Entry 5O3M (X-ray diffraction, 2.23 A resolution); this record covers chains C and F of the 6 polymer chains in the assembly.

# Chain C (and F)
Protein: Protocatechuate decarboxylase
Source organism: Klebsiella pneumoniae
Notes: chain F of this document is another copy of the same molecule, construct and numbering; everything in this record applies to it too
UniProt: B9A9M6 (B9A9M6_KLEPN); numbering as in UniProt (aligned over 1-502)
Amino-acid sequence (522 residues; row label = number of the first residue in the row; numbers below 1 keep their minus sign (Met-19 is residue -19)):
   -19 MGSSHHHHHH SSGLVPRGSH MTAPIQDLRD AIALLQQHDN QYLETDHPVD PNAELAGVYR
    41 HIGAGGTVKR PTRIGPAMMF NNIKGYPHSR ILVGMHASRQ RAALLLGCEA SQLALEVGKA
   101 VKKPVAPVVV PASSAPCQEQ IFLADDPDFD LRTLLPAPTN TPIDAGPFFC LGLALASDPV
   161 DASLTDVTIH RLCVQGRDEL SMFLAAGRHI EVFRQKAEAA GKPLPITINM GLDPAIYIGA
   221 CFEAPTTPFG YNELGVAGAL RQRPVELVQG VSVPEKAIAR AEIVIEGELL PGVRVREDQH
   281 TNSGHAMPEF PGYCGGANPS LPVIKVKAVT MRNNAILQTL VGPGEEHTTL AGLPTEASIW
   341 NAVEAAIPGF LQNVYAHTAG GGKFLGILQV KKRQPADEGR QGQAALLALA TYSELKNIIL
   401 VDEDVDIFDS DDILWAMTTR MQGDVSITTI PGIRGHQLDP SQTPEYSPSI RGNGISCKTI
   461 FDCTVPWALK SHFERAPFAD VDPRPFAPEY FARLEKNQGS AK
Disordered / not traced: -19 to 3, 493-502 (chain F: -19 to 4, 493-502)
Construct notes: initiating methionine (-19); expression tag (-18 to 0)
Small-molecule neighbours:
  - pentane-1,5-diol (9JE), molecule 1: Pro107, Val108, Val109, Phe229, Tyr231, Leu247, Lys256
  - pentane-1,5-diol (9JE), molecule 2: Cys150, Ile169, Arg171, Cys221, Leu320, His327, Leu330, Ala331
  - pentane-1,5-diol (9JE), molecule 3: Asp402, Glu403, Asp404, Arg420, Val465, Lys470

# How chain C and chain F interact
Residue-residue contacts - 183 pairs, chain C then chain F:
  Leu23(C) - Ala487(F)  hydrophobic
  Leu23(C) - Tyr490(F)  hydrophobic
  Thr25(C) - Phe486(F)  hydrogen bond (side chain-backbone)
  His27(C) - Pro485(F)
  His27(C) - Phe486(F)
  Pro28(C) - Phe486(F)
  Val29(C) - Phe486(F)  hydrophobic
  Glu34(C) - Phe486(F)
  Gly37(C) - Ala479(F)
  Gly37(C) - Val481(F)
  Val38(C) - Val481(F)
  Val38(C) - Phe486(F)  hydrophobic
  His41(C) - Val481(F)
  His41(C) - Pro483(F)
  Ile42(C) - Tyr490(F)  hydrogen bond (backbone-side chain)
  Ile42(C) - Phe491(F)  hydrophobic
  Thr47(C) - Trp415(F)
  Thr47(C) - Arg475(F)  hydrogen bond (backbone-side chain)
  Val48(C) - Arg475(F)  hydrogen bond (backbone-side chain)
  Val48(C) - Phe478(F)  hydrophobic
  Lys49(C) - Arg475(F)
  Lys49(C) - Ala476(F)
  Lys49(C) - Phe478(F)
  Arg50(C) - Asp406(F)
  Arg50(C) - Asp409(F)  salt bridge
  Arg50(C) - Asp411(F)
  Arg50(C) - Asp412(F)  salt bridge
  Arg53(C) - Tyr490(F)  hydrogen bond
  Pro56(C) - Tyr490(F)
  Asn140(C) - Phe478(F)
  Thr141(C) - Pro477(F)
  Thr141(C) - Phe478(F)
  Pro142(C) - Pro477(F)
  Ile143(C) - Pro477(F)  hydrophobic
  Pro288(C) - Ala476(F)  hydrophobic
  Pro288(C) - Phe478(F)  hydrophobic
  Pro291(C) - Trp415(F)  hydrogen bond (backbone-side chain)
  Pro291(C) - Thr419(F)
  Gly292(C) - Arg475(F)
  Gly292(C) - Ala476(F)  hydrogen bond (backbone-backbone)
  Tyr293(C) - Trp415(F)
  Tyr293(C) - Thr419(F)  hydrogen bond
  Tyr293(C) - Arg420(F)  hydrogen bond
  Tyr293(C) - Phe473(F)
  Tyr293(C) - Glu474(F)
  Cys294(C) - Pro477(F)
  Gly322(C) - Phe478(F)
  His357(C) - Asp411(F)  salt bridge
  His357(C) - Leu414(F)
  Thr358(C) - Asp411(F)
  Ala359(C) - Asp411(F)
  Ala359(C) - Leu414(F)
  Ala359(C) - Trp415(F)
  Phe364(C) - Thr418(F)
  Leu365(C) - Thr418(F)
  Lys396(C) - Thr418(F)  hydrogen bond (side chain-backbone)
  Lys396(C) - Met421(F)  hydrogen bond (side chain-backbone)
  Lys396(C) - Gln422(F)
  Asn397(C) - Met417(F)
  Asp406(C) - Arg50(F)
  Asp409(C) - Arg50(F)  salt bridge
  Ser410(C) - Ser410(F)
  Ser410(C) - Asp411(F)  hydrogen bond
  Ser410(C) - Leu414(F)
  Asp411(C) - Arg50(F)
  Asp411(C) - His357(F)  salt bridge
  Asp411(C) - Ala359(F)
  Asp411(C) - Ser410(F)  hydrogen bond
  Asp412(C) - Arg50(F)  salt bridge
  Leu414(C) - His357(F)
  Leu414(C) - Ala359(F)
  Leu414(C) - Ser410(F)
  Leu414(C) - Leu414(F)  hydrophobic
  Trp415(C) - Thr47(F)
  Trp415(C) - Pro291(F)  hydrogen bond (side chain-backbone)
  Trp415(C) - Tyr293(F)
  Trp415(C) - Ala359(F)
  Met417(C) - Asn397(F)
  Thr418(C) - Phe364(F)
  Thr418(C) - Leu365(F)
  Thr418(C) - Lys396(F)  hydrogen bond (backbone-side chain)
  Thr418(C) - Asp439(F)
  Thr419(C) - Tyr293(F)  hydrogen bond
  Thr419(C) - Asp439(F)
  Thr419(C) - Ser441(F)
  Arg420(C) - Tyr293(F)  hydrogen bond
  Arg420(C) - Tyr446(F)  hydrogen bond (backbone-side chain)
  Met421(C) - Lys396(F)  hydrogen bond (backbone-side chain)
  Met421(C) - Ser441(F)
  Met421(C) - Tyr446(F)
  Met421(C) - Phe461(F)  hydrophobic
  Gln422(C) - Lys396(F)
  Gln422(C) - Ser441(F)  hydrogen bond
  Gln422(C) - Gln442(F)
  Gln422(C) - Tyr446(F)
  Gln422(C) - Ile450(F)
  Gln422(C) - Ser456(F)  hydrogen bond
  Gln422(C) - Cys457(F)  hydrogen bond (side chain-backbone)
  Gly423(C) - Thr429(F)
  Gly423(C) - Thr459(F)
  Asp424(C) - Thr429(F)
  Asp424(C) - Pro431(F)
  Asp424(C) - Ser447(F)
  Asp424(C) - Ser449(F)  hydrogen bond
  Asp424(C) - Cys457(F)
  Val425(C) - Tyr446(F)
  Val425(C) - Ser447(F)
  Thr429(C) - Gly423(F)
  Thr429(C) - Asp424(F)
  Pro431(C) - Asp424(F)
  Asp439(C) - Thr418(F)
  Asp439(C) - Thr419(F)
  Pro440(C) - His472(F)
  Pro440(C) - Phe473(F)
  Ser441(C) - Thr419(F)  hydrogen bond (side chain-backbone)
  Ser441(C) - Met421(F)
  Ser441(C) - Gln422(F)  hydrogen bond (backbone-side chain)
  Ser441(C) - Phe473(F)
  Gln442(C) - Gln422(F)
  Glu445(C) - Leu469(F)
  Tyr446(C) - Arg420(F)  hydrogen bond (side chain-backbone)
  Tyr446(C) - Met421(F)
  Tyr446(C) - Gln422(F)
  Tyr446(C) - Val425(F)
  Tyr446(C) - Thr464(F)
  Tyr446(C) - Pro466(F)
  Tyr446(C) - Leu469(F)  hydrophobic
  Tyr446(C) - Phe473(F)  hydrophobic
  Ser447(C) - Asp424(F)
  Ser447(C) - Val425(F)
  Ser449(C) - Asp424(F)  hydrogen bond
  Ile450(C) - Gln422(F)
  Ser456(C) - Gln422(F)  hydrogen bond
  Cys457(C) - Gln422(F)  hydrogen bond (backbone-side chain)
  Cys457(C) - Asp424(F)
  Thr459(C) - Gly423(F)
  Phe461(C) - Met421(F)  hydrophobic
  Phe461(C) - Phe461(F)  hydrophobic
  Thr464(C) - Tyr446(F)
  Pro466(C) - Tyr446(F)
  Leu469(C) - Glu445(F)
  Leu469(C) - Tyr446(F)  hydrophobic
  His472(C) - Pro440(F)
  Phe473(C) - Tyr293(F)
  Phe473(C) - Pro440(F)
  Phe473(C) - Ser441(F)
  Phe473(C) - Tyr446(F)  hydrophobic
  Glu474(C) - Tyr293(F)
  Arg475(C) - Thr47(F)  hydrogen bond (side chain-backbone)
  Arg475(C) - Val48(F)
  Arg475(C) - Lys49(F)
  Arg475(C) - Gly292(F)
  Ala476(C) - Lys49(F)
  Ala476(C) - Pro288(F)  hydrophobic
  Ala476(C) - Gly292(F)  hydrogen bond (backbone-backbone)
  Pro477(C) - Lys49(F)
  Pro477(C) - Thr141(F)
  Pro477(C) - Pro142(F)
  Pro477(C) - Ile143(F)  hydrophobic
  Pro477(C) - Cys294(F)
  Phe478(C) - Ala36(F)  hydrophobic
  Phe478(C) - Arg40(F)
  Phe478(C) - Val48(F)  hydrophobic
  Phe478(C) - Lys49(F)
  Phe478(C) - Asn140(F)
  Phe478(C) - Val321(F)  hydrophobic
  Phe478(C) - Gly322(F)
  Ala479(C) - Ala33(F)
  Ala479(C) - Gly37(F)
  Val481(C) - Val38(F)  hydrophobic
  Val481(C) - His41(F)  hydrogen bond (backbone-side chain)
  Pro483(C) - His41(F)
  Pro485(C) - His27(F)
  Phe486(C) - Thr25(F)  hydrogen bond (backbone-side chain)
  Phe486(C) - His27(F)
  Phe486(C) - Pro28(F)
  Phe486(C) - Val29(F)  hydrophobic
  Phe486(C) - Glu34(F)
  Phe486(C) - Val38(F)  hydrophobic
  Ala487(C) - Leu23(F)  hydrophobic
  Tyr490(C) - Asn20(F)
  Tyr490(C) - Leu23(F)  hydrophobic
  Tyr490(C) - Pro56(F)
Other interface residues (no listed pair), chain C (96 interface residues in all): Ala33, Ala36, Arg40, Gly55, Phe60, Val321, Gly360, Ile399, Ile413, Ser426, Ile427, Pro448, Val465, Asp480, Phe491
Other interface residues (no listed pair), chain F (94 interface residues in all): Ile42, Gly55, Phe60, Thr358, Gly360, Ile413, Ser426, Ile427, Pro448, Val465

# Overview
96 residues of chain C face 94 of chain F across their interface, with 33 hydrogen bonds and 6 salt bridges.
Polar pairs include Arg50(C)-Asp409(F), Arg50(C)-Asp412(F) and His357(C)-Asp411(F). Ligands of chain C: 3
copies of pentane-1,5-diol.
Chain C and chain F are both Protocatechuate decarboxylase (Klebsiella pneumoniae); the structure, Crystal
structure of apo Klebsiella pneumoniae 3,4-dihydroxybenzoic acid decarboxylase (AroY), was determined by X-ray
diffraction (same publication as 5NY5 and 5O3N).
